PDB entry 1U8L | X-ray diffraction, 2.60 A resolution | chains A and B of the 3 polymer chains in the assembly

[Chain A]
Name: Antibody 2F5 (light chain)
From: Homo sapiens
Notes: antibody fragment or engineered binder
Sequence (214 residues; numbered 1 to 214; the number before each row is that of its first residue):
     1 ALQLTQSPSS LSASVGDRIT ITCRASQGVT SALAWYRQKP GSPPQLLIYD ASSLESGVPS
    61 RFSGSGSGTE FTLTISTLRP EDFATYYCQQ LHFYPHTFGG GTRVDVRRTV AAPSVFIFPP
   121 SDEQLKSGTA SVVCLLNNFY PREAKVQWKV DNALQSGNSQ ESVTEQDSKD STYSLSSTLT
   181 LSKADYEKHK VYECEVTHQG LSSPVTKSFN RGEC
Cystine bridges: Cys-23/Cys-88, Cys-134/Cys-194

[Chain B]
Name: Antibody 2F5 (heavy chain)
From: Homo sapiens
Notes: antibody fragment or engineered binder
Sequence (235 residues; numbered 1 to 216 plus 19 insertion-coded residues; the number before each row is that of its first residue; a row labelled like 35A-35B holds insertion residues (35A, then the next letters in order)):
     1 RITLKESGPP LVKPTQTLTL TCSFSGFSLS DFGVG
35A-35B VG
    36 WIRQPPGKAL EWLAIIYSDD DKRYSPSLNT RLTITKDTSK NQVVLVM
82A-82C TRV
    83 SPVDTATYFC AHRRGPTT
100A-100N LFGVPIARGPVNAM
   101 DVWGQGITVT ISSTSTKGPS VFPLAPSSKS TAGAAAALGC LVKDYFPEPV TVSWNSGALT
   161 SGVHTFPAVL QSSGLYSLSS VVTVPSSSLG TQTYTCNVNH KPSNTKVDKR VEPKSC
Not modelled in the structure: 127-132, 190-191
Cystine bridges: Cys-22/Cys-92, Cys-140/Cys-196

[Chain A / chain B interface]
Pairs across the interface (83):
  Ala-32(A) with Asn-100L(B)
  Leu-33(A) with Asn-100L(B)
  Ala-34(A) with Asn-100L(B); Ala-100M(B), hydrophobic
  Tyr-36(A) with Ala-100M(B); Met-100N(B), hydrogen bond (side chain-backbone); Trp-103(B)
  Gln-38(A) with Gln-39(B), hydrogen bond; Phe-91(B)
  Pro-43(A) with Phe-91(B), hydrophobic; Gly-104(B)
  Pro-44(A) with Leu-45(B), hydrophobic; Trp-103(B)
  Leu-46(A) with Ala-100M(B), hydrophobic; Met-100N(B); Asp-101(B)
  Tyr-49(A) with Arg-96(B); Gly-100I(B); Pro-100J(B), hydrophobic; Asn-100L(B); Ala-100M(B), hydrophobic
  Asp-50(A) with Gly-100I(B); Asn-100L(B), hydrogen bond
  Glu-55(A) with Arg-96(B), salt bridge; Asp-101(B)
  Tyr-87(A) with Gln-39(B), hydrogen bond; Lys-43(B), hydrogen bond (side chain-backbone); Ala-44(B); Leu-45(B), hydrophobic
  Gln-89(A) with Trp-47(B); Met-100N(B)
  Leu-91(A) with Arg-95(B); Val-100K(B); Ala-100M(B)
  Tyr-94(A) with Trp-47(B), hydrophobic; Tyr-52(B), hydrogen bond; Arg-58(B)
  Pro-95(A) with Trp-47(B), hydrophobic; Pro-61(B)
  His-96(A) with Trp-47(B); Tyr-52(B); Arg-95(B)
  Phe-98(A) with Ile-37(B), hydrophobic; Leu-45(B); Trp-47(B); Trp-103(B), hydrophobic
  Gly-99(A) with Ala-44(B)
  Gly-100(A) with Ala-44(B)
  Phe-116(A) with Ala-135(B); Ala-137(B), hydrophobic
  Phe-118(A) with Leu-124(B); Ala-125(B); Pro-126(B); Ala-137(B)
  Ser-121(A) with Phe-122(B); Pro-123(B)
  Glu-123(A) with Val-121(B); Lys-209(B), salt bridge
  Gln-124(A) with Phe-122(B); Lys-143(B)
  Ser-131(A) with Leu-141(B); Lys-143(B)
  Val-133(A) with Leu-124(B), hydrophobic
  Leu-135(A) with Ala-137(B), hydrophobic; Phe-166(B), hydrophobic; Val-181(B), hydrophobic
  Asn-137(A) with His-164(B), hydrogen bond; Thr-183(B)
  Asn-138(A) with His-164(B)
  Gln-160(A) with Val-169(B); Leu-170(B), hydrogen bond (side chain-backbone); Gln-171(B)
  Glu-161(A) with Val-169(B)
  Ser-162(A) with Phe-166(B); Pro-167(B), hydrogen bond (side chain-backbone); Val-169(B)
  Val-163(A) with Pro-167(B)
  Thr-164(A) with Phe-166(B)
  Ser-174(A) with His-164(B), hydrogen bond; Phe-166(B)
  Leu-175(A) with Phe-166(B)
  Ser-176(A) with Phe-166(B); Ser-179(B), hydrogen bond
Interface residues without a listed pair, chain A (44 interface residues in all): Ser-31, Ser-42, Pro-119, Thr-129, Asp-167, Thr-180
Interface residues without a listed pair, chain B (49 interface residues in all): Glu-46, Ile-50, Asp-56, Ser-60, Gln-105, Ala-136, Leu-138, Thr-165

[Overview]
The interface between chain A and chain B involves 44 residues on one side and 49 on the other, with 11
hydrogen bonds and 2 salt bridges. Among the polar pairs are Glu-55(A)/Arg-96(B), Glu-123(A)/Lys-209(B) and
Tyr-36(A)/Met-100N(B).
Here chain A is Antibody 2F5 (light chain) and chain B is Antibody 2F5 (heavy chain), both from Homo sapiens.
Entry 1U8L (Crystal structure of the HIV-1 Cross Neutralizing Monoclonal Antibody 2F5 in complex with gp41
Peptide DLDRWAS) was determined by X-ray diffraction (same publication as 1U8H, 1U8I, 1U8J, 1U8M, 1U8N, 1U8O
and 14 further entries).
